Entry 4EB9 (X-ray diffraction, 2.60 A resolution); this record covers chains A and C.

[Chain A (and C)]
Protein: Baculoviral IAP repeat-containing protein 2
Organism: Homo sapiens
Notes: EC 6.3.2.-; fragment: BIR3 domain; chain C of this document is another copy of the same molecule, construct and numbering; everything in this record applies to it too
Reference sequence: Q13490 (BIRC2_HUMAN); residues 245-357 here correspond to UniProt positions 251-363 (UniProt number = residue number + 6)
Sequence (122 residues; numbered 244 to 365; the number before each row is that of its first residue):
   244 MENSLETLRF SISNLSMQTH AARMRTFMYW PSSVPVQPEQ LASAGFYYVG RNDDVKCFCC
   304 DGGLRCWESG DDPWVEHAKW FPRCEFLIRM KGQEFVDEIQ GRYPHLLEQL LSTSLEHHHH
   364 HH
Unresolved in the structure: 244-253, 356-365 (chain C: 244-254, 357-365)
Differences from the reference sequence: initiating methionine (244); expression tag (358-365)
Ion coordination: Zn2+: Cys300, Cys303, His320, Cys327
Ligand contacts: 0O6 ((3S,6S,7S,9aS,3'S,6'S,7'S,9a'S)-N,N'-(benzene-1,4-diylbis{butane-4,1-diyl-1H-1,2,3-triazole-1,4-diyl[(S)-phenylmethanediyl]})bis[7-(hydroxymethyl)-6-{[(2S)-2-(methylamino)butanoyl]amino}-5-oxooctahydro-1H-pyrrolo[1,2-a]azepine-3-carboxamide]): Asp297, Val298, Lys299, Gly306, Leu307, Arg308, Cys309, Trp310, Glu311, Asp314, Glu319, Trp323, Leu353, Leu354
Swiss-Prot annotation at these positions:
  - binding site (Zn(2+)): Cys300, Cys303, His320, Cys327
From the paper describing this entry:
  - binding site for 0O6: Gly306, Trp323, Leu354
  - specificity-determining residues: Cys309

[How chain A and chain C interact]
Residue-residue contacts (13):
  Trp323(A) - Leu354(C)
  Phe324(A) - Leu354(C)  hydrophobic
  Arg326(A) - His348(C)  hydrogen bond
  Arg326(A) - Glu351(C)  salt bridge
  His348(A) - Arg326(C)  hydrogen bond
  Leu349(A) - Leu350(C)  hydrophobic
  Leu350(A) - Leu349(C)  hydrophobic
  Leu350(A) - Leu350(C)  hydrophobic
  Leu350(A) - Leu353(C)  hydrophobic
  Glu351(A) - Arg326(C)  salt bridge
  Leu353(A) - Leu350(C)  hydrophobic
  Leu354(A) - Trp323(C)
  Leu354(A) - Phe324(C)  hydrophobic

[Overview]
The chain A/chain C interface involves 9 residues from each chain; the contacts include 2 hydrogen bonds and 2
salt bridges. Polar contacts include Arg326(A)-Glu351(C) and Arg326(A)-His348(C). Chain A binds compound 0O6.
From UniProt: 4 Zn2+-binding residues on chain A. The paper reports a binding site for 0O6 at Gly306(A),
Trp323(A) and Leu354(A); the specificity determinant Cys309(A).
Both chains are Baculoviral IAP repeat-containing protein 2 (Homo sapiens). Entry 4EB9 (cIAP1-BIR3 in complex
with a divalent Smac mimetic) was determined by X-ray diffraction, deposited together with 4EC4.
